PDB entry 2YFS | X-ray diffraction, 2.60 A resolution | chain A

# Chain A
Name: Levansucrase
Organism: Lactobacillus johnsonii
Notes: EC 2.4.1.9
UniProt: Q74K42 (Q74K42_LACJO); numbering as in UniProt (aligned over 145-708)
Sequence (571 residues; each row starts with the number of its first residue):
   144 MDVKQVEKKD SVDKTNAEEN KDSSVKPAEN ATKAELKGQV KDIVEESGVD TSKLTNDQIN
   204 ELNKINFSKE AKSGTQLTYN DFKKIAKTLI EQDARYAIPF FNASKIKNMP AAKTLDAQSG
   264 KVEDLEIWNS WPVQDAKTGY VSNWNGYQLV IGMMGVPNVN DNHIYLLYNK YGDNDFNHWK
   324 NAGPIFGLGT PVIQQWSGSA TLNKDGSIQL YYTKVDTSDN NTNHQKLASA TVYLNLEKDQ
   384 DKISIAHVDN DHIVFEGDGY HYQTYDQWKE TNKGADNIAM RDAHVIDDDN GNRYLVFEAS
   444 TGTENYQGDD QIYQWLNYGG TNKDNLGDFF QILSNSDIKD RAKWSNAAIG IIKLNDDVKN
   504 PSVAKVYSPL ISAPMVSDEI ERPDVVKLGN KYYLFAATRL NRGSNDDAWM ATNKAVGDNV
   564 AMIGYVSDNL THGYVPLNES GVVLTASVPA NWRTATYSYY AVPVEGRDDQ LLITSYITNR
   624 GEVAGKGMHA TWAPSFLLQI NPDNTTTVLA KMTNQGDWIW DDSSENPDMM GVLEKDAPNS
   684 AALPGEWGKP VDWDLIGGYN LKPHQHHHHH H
Unresolved in the structure: 144-175, 709-714
Differences from the reference sequence: expression tag (144, 709-714); engineered mutation N272 (Asp in Q74K42)
Bound ions: Ca2+ site 1: N317, D660, I662, S667; Ca2+ site 2: D419, Q450, W487, N489, D521
UniProt features mapped onto this chain:
  - active site: E524 (Proton donor/acceptor)
  - binding site (substrate): W271, S340, R424, D425, E522 to E524, R542
  - binding site (Ca(2+)): N317, D419, Q450, W487, N489, D521, D660, I662, S667
  - site: D425 (Transition state stabilizer)
  - mutagenesis: N301 to N303 (1.5% of wild-type activity), N301 (N301A: 25% of wild-type activity; N301S: 40% of wild-type activity), N305 (N305A: 29% of wild-type activity; N305S: 50% of wild-type activity)

# Overview
The Ca2+ site 1 is built by N317, D660, I662 and S667. D419, Q450, W487, N489 and D521 form the Ca2+ site 2.
UniProt lists active-site residue E524, 8 substrate-binding residues, 9 Ca2+-binding residues and 4
mutagenesis sites.
Chain A is Levansucrase (Lactobacillus johnsonii); the structure, Crystal structure of inulosucrase from
Lactobacillus johnsonii NCC533 in complex with sucrose, was determined by X-ray diffraction together with 2YFR
and 2YFT from the same study.
